Entry 9LJ8 (electron microscopy, 3.80 A resolution); this record covers chains A and F of the 30 polymer chains in the assembly.

Chain A (and F):
Molecule: Probable tail terminator protein
Source organism: Escherichia phage Mu
Notes: chain F of this document is another copy of the same molecule, construct and numbering; everything in this record applies to it too
Reference sequence: Q9T1V8 (TRP_BPMU); residue numbers follow UniProt; this construct covers 1-182
Amino-acid sequence (182 residues; numbered 1 to 182; the number before each row is that of its first residue):
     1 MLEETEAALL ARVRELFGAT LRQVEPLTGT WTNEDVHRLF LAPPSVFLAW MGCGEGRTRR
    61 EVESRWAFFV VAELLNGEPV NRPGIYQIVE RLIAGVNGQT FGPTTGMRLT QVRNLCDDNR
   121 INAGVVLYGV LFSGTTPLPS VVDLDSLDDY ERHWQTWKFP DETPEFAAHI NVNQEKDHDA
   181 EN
Unresolved in the structure: 177-182

Chain A / chain F interface:
Pairs across the interface (35; chain A residue first):
  Met1(A) with Glu90(F), hydrogen bond (backbone-side chain)
  Leu2(A) with Glu90(F), hydrogen bond (backbone-side chain)
  Glu3(A) with Tyr86(F); Glu90(F)
  Glu6(A) with Arg82(F), salt bridge; Tyr86(F)
  Pro26(A) with Arg82(F)
  Thr28(A) with Pro79(F); Ile121(F)
  Gly29(A) with Asn114(F); Cys116(F)
  Thr30(A) with Asn114(F)
  Thr32(A) with Asp118(F), hydrogen bond
  Glu34(A) with Asp118(F)
  Arg38(A) with Ile121(F); Asn122(F)
  Trp50(A) with Tyr86(F), hydrophobic; Val112(F), hydrophobic; Asn114(F); Tyr128(F), hydrophobic
  Gly52(A) with Val112(F)
  Cys53(A) with Gln111(F); Val112(F), hydrogen bond (backbone-backbone)
  Glu55(A) with Arg108(F), salt bridge; Leu109(F); Thr110(F)
  Arg59(A) with Asn97(F), hydrogen bond (backbone-side chain); Gly98(F); Met107(F); Arg108(F)
  Val62(A) with Leu109(F), hydrophobic
  Arg65(A) with Gln111(F), hydrogen bond
  Leu138(A) with Ile93(F), hydrophobic; Ala94(F), hydrophobic
  Pro139(A) with Glu90(F)
Also at the interface, not in a pair above, chain A (23 interface residues in all): Met51, Gly54, Arg60
Also at the interface, not in a pair above, chain F (23 interface residues in all): Gly77, Val89, Asp117

In short:
Chain A and chain F each contribute 23 residues to their interface; the contacts include 6 hydrogen bonds and
2 salt bridges. Polar contacts include Glu6(A)-Arg82(F), Glu55(A)-Arg108(F) and Met1(A)-Glu90(F).
Both chains are Probable tail terminator protein (Escherichia phage Mu). Entry 9LJ8 (Tail structure of
bacteriophage Mu in contracted state) was determined by electron microscopy (same publication as 9JOD, 9KHX,
9KHY, 9KI1 and 9KNU).
